4OGC - chain A; structure by X-ray diffraction, 2.80 A resolution.

[Chain A]
Protein: HNH endonuclease domain protein
Source organism: Actinomyces naeslundii
UniProtKB: J3F2B0 (J3F2B0_ACTNA); numbering as in UniProt (aligned over 1-1101)
Chain sequence (1101 residues; numbered 1 to 1101; the number before each row is that of its first residue):
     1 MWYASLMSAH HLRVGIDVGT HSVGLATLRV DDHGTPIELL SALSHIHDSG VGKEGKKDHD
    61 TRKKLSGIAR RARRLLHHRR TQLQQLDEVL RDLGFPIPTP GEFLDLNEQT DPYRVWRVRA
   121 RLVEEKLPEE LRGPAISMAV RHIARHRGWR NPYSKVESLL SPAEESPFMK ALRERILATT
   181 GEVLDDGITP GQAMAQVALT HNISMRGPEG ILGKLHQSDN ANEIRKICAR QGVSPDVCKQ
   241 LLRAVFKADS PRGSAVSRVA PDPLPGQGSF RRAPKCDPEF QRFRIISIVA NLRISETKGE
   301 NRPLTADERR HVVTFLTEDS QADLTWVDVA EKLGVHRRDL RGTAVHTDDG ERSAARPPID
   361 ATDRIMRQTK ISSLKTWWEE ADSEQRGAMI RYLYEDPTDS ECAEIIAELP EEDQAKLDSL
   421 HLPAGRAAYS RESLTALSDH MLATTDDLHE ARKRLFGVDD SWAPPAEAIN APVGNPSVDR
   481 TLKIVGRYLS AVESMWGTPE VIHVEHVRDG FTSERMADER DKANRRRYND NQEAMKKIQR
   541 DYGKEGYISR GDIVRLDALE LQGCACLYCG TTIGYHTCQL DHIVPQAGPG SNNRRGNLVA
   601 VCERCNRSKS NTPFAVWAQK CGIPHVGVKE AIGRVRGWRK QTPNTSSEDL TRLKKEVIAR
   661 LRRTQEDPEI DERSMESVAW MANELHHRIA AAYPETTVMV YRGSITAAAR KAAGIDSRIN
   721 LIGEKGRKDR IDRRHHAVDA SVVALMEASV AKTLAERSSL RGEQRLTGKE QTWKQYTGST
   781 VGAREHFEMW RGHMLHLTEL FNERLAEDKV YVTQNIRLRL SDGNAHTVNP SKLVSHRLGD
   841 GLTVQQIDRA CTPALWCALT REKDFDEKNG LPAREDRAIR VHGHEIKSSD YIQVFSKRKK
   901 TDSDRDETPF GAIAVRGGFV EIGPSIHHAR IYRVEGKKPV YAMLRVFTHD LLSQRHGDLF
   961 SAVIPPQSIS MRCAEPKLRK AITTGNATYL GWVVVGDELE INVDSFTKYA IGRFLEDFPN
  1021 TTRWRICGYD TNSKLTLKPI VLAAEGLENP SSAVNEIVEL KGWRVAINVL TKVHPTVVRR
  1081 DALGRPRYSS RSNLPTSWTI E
Unresolved in the structure: 1-7, 50-252, 344-351
Modified positions: Mse-1, Mse-7, Mse-138, Mse-169, Mse-194, Mse-205 (selenomethionine); Mse-366, Mse-389, Mse-441, Mse-495, Mse-516, Mse-535, Mse-675, Mse-681, Mse-699, Mse-746, Mse-789, Mse-794, Mse-943, Mse-971 (selenomethionine; parent Met)
Curated features (UniProtKB/Swiss-Prot):
  - active site: Asp-17 (For RuvC-like nuclease domain), His-582 (Proton acceptor for HNH nuclease domain)
  - binding site (Mn(2+)): Asp-17, Glu-505, His-736
  - binding site (Zn(2+)): Cys-566, Cys-569, Cys-602, Cys-605
  - binding site (Mg(2+)): Asp-581, Gln-586, Gly-588, Gly-590, Asn-606
Metal / ion sites: Mn2+ site 1: Asp-17, His-736; Mn2+ site 2: Asp-17, Glu-505; Zn2+: Cys-566, Cys-569, Cys-602, Cys-605; Mg2+ site 1: Asp-581, Asn-606; Mg2+ site 2: Gln-586, Gly-588, Gly-590
Residues lining bound ligands: spermidine (SPD): Mse-675, Ser-704, Ala-708, Lys-711, Ala-712, Leu-754, Arg-757, Ser-758, Arg-761, Trp-773
Reported in the primary citation:
  - Mn2+ coordination: Asp-17, Glu-505, His-736
  - catalytic residues: Asp-17, Glu-505, His-736, Asp-739

[Summary]
Bound to chain A: spermidine. Asp-17 and His-736 form the Mn2+ site 1. Asp-17 and Glu-505 form the Mn2+ site
2. UniProt lists active-site residues Asp-17 and His-582, 3 Mn2+-binding residues, 4 Zn2+-binding residues and
5 Mg2+-binding residues. From the paper: catalytic residues Asp-17, Glu-505 and His-736 among others; Mn2+
coordination by Asp-17, Glu-505 and His-736.
Chain A is HNH endonuclease domain protein (Actinomyces naeslundii); the structure, Crystal structure of the
Type II-C Cas9 enzyme from Actinomyces naeslundii, was determined by X-ray diffraction, deposited together
with 4OGE.
